6MIY - chains A and B of the 4 polymer chains in the assembly; structure by X-ray diffraction, 2.75 A resolution.

Chain A:
Name: Antigen-presenting glycoprotein CD1d1
Source organism: Mus musculus
UniProtKB: A0A0R4J090 (A0A0R4J090_MOUSE); residues 1-279 here correspond to UniProt positions 19-297 (UniProt number = residue number + 18)
Chain sequence (285 residues; row label = number of the first residue in the row):
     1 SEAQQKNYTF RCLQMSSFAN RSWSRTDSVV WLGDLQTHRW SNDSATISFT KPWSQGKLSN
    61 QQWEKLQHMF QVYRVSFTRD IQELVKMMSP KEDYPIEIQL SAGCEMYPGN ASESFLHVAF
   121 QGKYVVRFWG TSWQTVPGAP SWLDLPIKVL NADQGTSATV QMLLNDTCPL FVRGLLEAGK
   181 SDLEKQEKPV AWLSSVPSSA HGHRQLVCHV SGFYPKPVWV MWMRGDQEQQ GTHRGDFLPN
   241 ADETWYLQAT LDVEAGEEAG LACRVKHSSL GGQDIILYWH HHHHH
Disordered / not traced: 1-5, 200-202, 280-285
Sequence notes: expression tag (280-285)
Disulfides: C104-C168, C208-C263
Covalent attachments: N-acetylglucosamine (NAG) linked to N20, N42; glycan linked to N165
Small-molecule neighbours: JTV (N-{(2S,3S,4R)-1-[(4-O-benzyl-alpha-D-galactopyranosyl)oxy]-3,4-dihydroxyoctadecan-2-yl}hexacosanamide): F10, C12, Q14, S28, V30, H38, W40, I47, W63, L66, M69, F70, Y73, S76, F77, D80, I81, L84, V85, I98, L100, A102, G103, L116, V118, F120, W133, W142, L143, L150, D153, G155, T156, T159, V160, L163, L164, T167, C168, F171

Chain B:
Name: Beta-2-microglobulin
Source organism: Mus musculus
UniProtKB: P01887 (B2MG_MOUSE); residues 1-99 here correspond to UniProt positions 21-119 (UniProt number = residue number + 20)
Chain sequence (99 residues; numbered 1 to 99; the number before each row is that of its first residue):
     1 IQKTPQIQVY SRHPPENGKP NILNCYVTQF HPPHIEIQML KNGKKIPKVE MSDMSFSKDW
    61 SFYILAHTEF TPTETDTYAC RVKHASMAEP KTVYWDRDM
Disordered / not traced: 1
Disulfides: C25-C80

Interface between chain A and chain B:
Pairs across the interface - 61 pairs, chain A then chain B:
  L13(A) - S55(B)
  L13(A) - F56(B)
  Q14(A) - F56(B)
  M15(A) - M54(B)
  M15(A) - S55(B)
  M15(A) - F56(B)  hydrophobic
  M15(A) - F62(B)  hydrophobic
  S17(A) - P33(B)
  V29(A) - D53(B)
  V29(A) - M54(B)
  V29(A) - S55(B)
  W31(A) - S55(B)  hydrogen bond
  W31(A) - Y63(B)
  Q36(A) - D53(B)  hydrogen bond
  R39(A) - D53(B)  salt bridge
  E97(A) - P32(B)
  E97(A) - P33(B)
  Q99(A) - H31(B)  hydrogen bond
  Q99(A) - F56(B)
  Q99(A) - W60(B)  hydrogen bond (side chain-backbone)
  Q99(A) - F62(B)
  L100(A) - F56(B)
  S101(A) - W60(B)
  H117(A) - W60(B)
  A119(A) - W60(B)  hydrophobic
  Q121(A) - H31(B)
  G122(A) - H31(B)
  Y124(A) - W60(B)
  V190(A) - P14(B)
  W192(A) - S11(B)
  W192(A) - H13(B)
  W192(A) - P14(B)
  W192(A) - P15(B)
  S194(A) - R97(B)
  S194(A) - D98(B)  hydrogen bond (side chain-backbone)
  S195(A) - D98(B)
  V196(A) - D98(B)
  V196(A) - M99(B)  hydrophobic
  V207(A) - D98(B)
  H209(A) - R97(B)
  H209(A) - D98(B)
  H209(A) - M99(B)
  S211(A) - R12(B)  hydrogen bond (side chain-backbone)
  G212(A) - R12(B)
  L238(A) - Q8(B)
  L238(A) - Y10(B)
  L238(A) - Y26(B)  hydrophobic
  P239(A) - Y10(B)  hydrogen bond (backbone-side chain)
  P239(A) - Y26(B)
  P239(A) - L65(B)
  N240(A) - Y10(B)
  N240(A) - R12(B)
  N240(A) - N24(B)  hydrogen bond
  N240(A) - L65(B)
  A241(A) - L65(B)
  A241(A) - H67(B)
  D242(A) - R12(B)  salt bridge
  T244(A) - R12(B)
  Y246(A) - Y10(B)  hydrophobic
  Y246(A) - S11(B)
  Q248(A) - M99(B)
Other interface residues (no listed pair), chain A (35 interface residues in all): V118
Other interface residues (no listed pair), chain B (25 interface residues in all): D96

Overview:
Chain A and chain B form an interface of 35 and 25 residues respectively; the contacts include 8 hydrogen
bonds and 2 salt bridges. Polar contacts include R39(A)-D53(B), D242(A)-R12(B) and W31(A)-S55(B). Chain A
binds compound JTV. Covalently linked N-acetylglucosamine: at N20(A) and N42(A).
Chain A is Antigen-presenting glycoprotein CD1d1 and chain B is Beta-2-microglobulin, both from Mus musculus;
the structure, Crystal structure of the mCD1d/xxa (JJ239)/iNKTCR ternary complex, was determined by X-ray
diffraction together with 6MIV, 6MJ4, 6MJ6, 6MJA, 6MJI, 6MJJ and 6MJQ from the same study.
